PDB entry 4QYO | X-ray diffraction, 1.21 A resolution | chains A and B of the 3 polymer chains in the assembly

== Chain A ==
Name: Fv fragment(mAb6D8) heavy chain
Organism: Mus musculus
Chain sequence (114 residues; each row starts with the number of its first residue):
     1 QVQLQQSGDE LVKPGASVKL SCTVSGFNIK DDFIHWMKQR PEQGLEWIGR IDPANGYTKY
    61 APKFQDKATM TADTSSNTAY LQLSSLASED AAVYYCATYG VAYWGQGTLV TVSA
Disulfides: Cys22-Cys96

== Chain B ==
Name: Fv fragment(mAb6D8) light chain
Organism: Mus musculus
Chain sequence (111 residues; row label = number of the first residue in the row):
     1 DIVLTQSPAS LAVSLGQRAT ISCKASQSVD HDGDSYMNWF QQKPGQSPKL LIYAASNLES
    61 GIPARFSGSG SGTDFTLNIH PVEEEDAATY YCQQTNEDPY TFGGGTKLEI K
Disulfides: Cys23-Cys92

== Interface between chain A and chain B ==
Residue-residue contacts - 25 pairs, chain A then chain B:
  His35(A) with Tyr100(B)
  Met37(A) with Phe102(B), hydrophobic
  Gln39(A) with Gln42(B), hydrogen bond; Tyr91(B), hydrogen bond
  Leu45(A) with Tyr91(B), hydrophobic; Phe102(B)
  Trp47(A) with Pro99(B), hydrophobic; Tyr100(B)
  Arg50(A) with Asp98(B), salt bridge; Tyr100(B), hydrogen bond
  Lys59(A) with Asp98(B), salt bridge
  Ala61(A) with Pro99(B), hydrophobic
  Tyr95(A) with Gln42(B), hydrogen bond; Gln46(B), hydrogen bond (side chain-backbone); Ser47(B); Pro48(B)
  Val101(A) with Asn38(B); Phe40(B); Gln93(B)
  Ala102(A) with Leu50(B), hydrophobic; Glu59(B)
  Trp104(A) with Phe40(B); Pro48(B), hydrophobic
  Gly105(A) with Ser47(B), hydrogen bond (backbone-side chain)
  Gln106(A) with Ser47(B)
Also at the interface, not in a pair above, chain A (17 interface residues in all): Glu46, Tyr103, Gly107

== Summary ==
17 residues of chain A face 14 of chain B across their interface, with 6 hydrogen bonds and 2 salt bridges.
Among the polar pairs are Arg50(A)-Asp98(B), Lys59(A)-Asp98(B) and Gln39(A)-Gln42(B).
Chain A is Fv fragment(mAb6D8) heavy chain and chain B is Fv fragment(mAb6D8) light chain, both from Mus
musculus; the structure, Crystal Structure of anti-MSP2 Fv fragment (mAb6D8)in complex with MSP2 14-22, was
determined by X-ray diffraction together with 4QXT, 4QY8 and 4R3S from the same study.
